PDB entry 5UK4 | X-ray diffraction, 3.20 A resolution | chains Q and R of the 22 polymer chains in the assembly

Chain Q (and R):
Molecule: Nucleoprotein
Organism: Vesicular stomatitis Indiana virus (strain San Juan)
Notes: chain R of this document is another copy of the same molecule, construct and numbering; everything in this record applies to it too
Reference sequence: P03521 (NCAP_VSIVA); residue numbers follow UniProt; this construct covers 1-422
Sequence (422 residues; numbered 1 to 422; the number before each row is that of its first residue):
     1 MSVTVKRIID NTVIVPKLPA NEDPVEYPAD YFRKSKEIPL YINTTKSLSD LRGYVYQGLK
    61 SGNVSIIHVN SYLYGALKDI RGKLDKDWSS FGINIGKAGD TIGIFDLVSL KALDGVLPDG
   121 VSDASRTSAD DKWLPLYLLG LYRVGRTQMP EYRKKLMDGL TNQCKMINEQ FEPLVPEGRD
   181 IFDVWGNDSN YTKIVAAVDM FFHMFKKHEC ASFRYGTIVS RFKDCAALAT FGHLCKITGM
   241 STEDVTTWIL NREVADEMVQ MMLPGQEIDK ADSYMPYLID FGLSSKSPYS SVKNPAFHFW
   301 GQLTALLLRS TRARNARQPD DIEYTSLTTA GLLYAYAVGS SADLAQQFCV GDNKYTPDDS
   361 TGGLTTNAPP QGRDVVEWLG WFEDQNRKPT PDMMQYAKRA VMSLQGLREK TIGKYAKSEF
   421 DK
Disordered / not traced: 1, 115-116 (chain R: 1, 119-120)
Curated features (UniProtKB/Swiss-Prot):
  - binding site (RNA): R143, Y152, K206, R214, K286, R317, R408
From the paper describing this entry:
  - mutagenesis - G75R: unchanged binding to Anti-vesicular stomatitis virus N VHH
  - mutagenesis - D374N: increased binding to Anti-vesicular stomatitis virus N VHH

How chain Q and chain R interact:
Contacting residue pairs - 87 pairs, chain Q then chain R:
  S2(Q) - E243(R)
  V3(Q) - E243(R)
  V5(Q) - E243(R)
  R7(Q) - R252(R)
  R7(Q) - D256(R)  salt bridge
  R7(Q) - V259(R)
  I9(Q) - R252(R)
  I14(Q) - M258(R)
  I14(Q) - V259(R)  hydrophobic
  I14(Q) - M262(R)  hydrophobic
  V15(Q) - M262(R)
  P16(Q) - T242(R)  hydrogen bond (backbone-side chain)
  P16(Q) - E243(R)
  P16(Q) - T246(R)
  P16(Q) - M262(R)  hydrophobic
  K17(Q) - M262(R)  hydrogen bond (backbone-side chain)
  K17(Q) - L263(R)
  K17(Q) - P264(R)
  K17(Q) - I268(R)
  K17(Q) - D269(R)
  L18(Q) - F231(R)  hydrophobic
  L18(Q) - G232(R)
  L18(Q) - C235(R)  hydrophobic
  L18(Q) - T242(R)
  L18(Q) - I268(R)
  L18(Q) - D269(R)
  P19(Q) - F222(R)  hydrophobic
  P19(Q) - L228(R)  hydrophobic
  P19(Q) - I268(R)
  A20(Q) - D269(R)
  G62(Q) - N168(R)
  E177(Q) - N168(R)  hydrogen bond
  I181(Q) - N168(R)
  V184(Q) - C164(R)
  V184(Q) - K165(R)
  N187(Q) - K165(R)  hydrogen bond
  T246(Q) - F348(R)
  T247(Q) - F348(R)
  T247(Q) - V350(R)
  I249(Q) - Q347(R)  hydrogen bond (backbone-backbone)
  I249(Q) - F348(R)  hydrophobic
  L250(Q) - L344(R)  hydrophobic
  L250(Q) - A345(R)  hydrogen bond (backbone-backbone)
  L250(Q) - Q347(R)
  N251(Q) - L344(R)
  N251(Q) - Q347(R)
  R252(Q) - Q347(R)  hydrogen bond
  A255(Q) - Q347(R)
  A255(Q) - F348(R)
  V259(Q) - F348(R)  hydrophobic
  Q318(Q) - T311(R)
  D320(Q) - T311(R)
  D321(Q) - H233(R)  salt bridge
  D321(Q) - K236(R)
  D321(Q) - I237(R)
  I322(Q) - K236(R)
  I322(Q) - I237(R)
  E323(Q) - K236(R)
  E323(Q) - I237(R)
  E323(Q) - G239(R)
  Y324(Q) - I237(R)  hydrophobic
  Y324(Q) - L308(R)
  Y324(Q) - R309(R)
  T325(Q) - R309(R)
  T325(Q) - Y396(R)
  S326(Q) - A342(R)
  S326(Q) - L344(R)
  S326(Q) - R373(R)  hydrogen bond
  T329(Q) - A342(R)
  A330(Q) - L344(R)  hydrophobic
  V376(Q) - N353(R)
  V376(Q) - K354(R)
  V376(Q) - Y355(R)
  L379(Q) - Q346(R)
  L379(Q) - Y355(R)  hydrophobic
  G380(Q) - Y355(R)
  E383(Q) - Y355(R)
  E383(Q) - Q371(R)
  R387(Q) - Q371(R)  hydrogen bond
  K388(Q) - S340(R)
  K410(Q) - T311(R)
  Y415(Q) - R309(R)
  S418(Q) - S403(R)  hydrogen bond (backbone-side chain)
  E419(Q) - R309(R)  salt bridge
  E419(Q) - R399(R)
  K422(Q) - R399(R)
  K422(Q) - M402(R)
Other interface residues (no listed pair), chain Q (52 interface residues in all): E243, M258, L333, D374, F382, M394
Other interface residues (no listed pair), chain R (50 interface residues in all): T238, A255, A271, V338, G339, C349

In short:
Chain Q and chain R form an interface of 52 and 50 residues respectively, with 10 hydrogen bonds and 3 salt
bridges. Among the polar pairs are R7(Q)-D256(R), D321(Q)-H233(R) and E419(Q)-R309(R). The paper reports that
D374N of chain Q increases binding to Anti-vesicular stomatitis virus N VHH; G75R of chain Q leaves binding to
Anti-vesicular stomatitis virus N VHH unchanged.
Chain Q and chain R are both Nucleoprotein (Vesicular stomatitis Indiana virus (strain San Juan)); the
structure, Vesicular stomatits virus N protein in complex with inhibitory nanobody 1307, was determined by
X-ray diffraction together with 5UKB from the same study.
